7UZD - chains A and H of the 3 polymer chains in the assembly; structure by X-ray diffraction, 3.00 A resolution.

Chain A:
Name: Spike protein S1
Source organism: Severe acute respiratory syndrome coronavirus 2
Notes: fragment: rbd
UniProt: P0DTC2 (SPIKE_SARS2); residue numbers follow UniProt; this construct covers 328-533
Amino-acid sequence (231 residues; row label = number of the first residue in the row):
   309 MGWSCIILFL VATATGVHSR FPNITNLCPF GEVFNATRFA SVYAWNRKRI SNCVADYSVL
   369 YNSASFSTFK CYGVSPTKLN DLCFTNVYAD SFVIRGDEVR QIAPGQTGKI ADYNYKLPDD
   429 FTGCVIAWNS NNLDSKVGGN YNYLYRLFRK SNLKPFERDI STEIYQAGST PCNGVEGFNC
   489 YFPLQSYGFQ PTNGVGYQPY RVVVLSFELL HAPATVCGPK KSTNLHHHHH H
Unresolved in the structure: 309-332, 532-539
Construct notes: initiating methionine (309); expression tag (310-327, 534-539)
Cystine bridges: C336-C361, C379-C432, C391-C525, C480-C488
Covalently attached groups: N-acetylglucosamine (NAG) linked to N343
UniProt features mapped onto this chain:
  - region: R403 to D405 (Integrin-binding motif), N448 to F456 (Immunodominant HLA epitope recognized by the CD8+)
  - glycosylation (N-linked (GlcNAc...) asparagine): N331 (complex), N343 (complex)

Chain H:
Name: HSW-2 Fab heavy chain
Source organism: Mus musculus
Notes: antibody fragment or engineered binder
Amino-acid sequence (230 residues; each row starts with the number of its first residue; note: 10 numbers in that range are skipped by the numbering (no residue carries them; nothing is unmodelled there)):
     1 QVQLQQSGP
    11 ELVKPGASVK ISCKASGYVF
    35 STSWMSWVKQ RPGEGPEWIG RIYPR
    62 DGHSSSTGKF K
    74 DKATLTADKS SNTAYIHLSS LTSEDSAVYF CARDYGY
   113 YYFDYWGQGT TLTVSSASTK GPSVFPLAPS SKSTSGGTAA LGCLVKDYFP EPVTVSWNSG
   173 ALTSGVHTFP AVLQSSGLYS LSSVVTVPSS SLGTQTYICN VNHKPSNTKV DKRVEPKSCD
   233 KTHHHHHH
Unresolved in the structure: 231-240
Cystine bridges: C23-C104, C155-C211

Interface between chain A and chain H:
Pairs across the interface (20):
  C391(A) with G109(H); Y110(H)
  T393(A) with Y110(H), hydrogen bond
  L517(A) with Y110(H), hydrophobic
  L518(A) with Y110(H), hydrogen bond (backbone-side chain)
  H519(A) with R106(H); Y108(H); Y114(H), hydrogen bond; D116(H), salt bridge
  A520(A) with Y108(H); Y110(H), hydrogen bond (backbone-side chain)
  P521(A) with T36(H); Y108(H); Y110(H)
  A522(A) with W38(H), hydrophobic; Y108(H), hydrogen bond (backbone-backbone); Y110(H), hydrogen bond (backbone-side chain)
  C525(A) with W38(H), hydrophobic
  K528(A) with H64(H)
  S530(A) with H64(H)
Also at the interface, not in a pair above, chain A (13 interface residues in all): D389, F392
Also at the interface, not in a pair above, chain H (12 interface residues in all): S37, R55, Y113

Summary:
13 residues of chain A and 12 residues of chain H are in contact; the contacts include 6 hydrogen bonds and 1
salt bridge. Polar pairs include H519(A)-D116(H), T393(A)-Y110(H) and L518(A)-Y110(H). Covalently linked
N-acetylglucosamine: at N343(A).
Chain A is Spike protein S1 (Severe acute respiratory syndrome coronavirus 2) and chain H is HSW-2 Fab heavy
chain (Mus musculus); the structure, Structure of the SARS-CoV-2 RBD in complex with the mouse antibody Fab
fragment, HSW-2, was determined by X-ray diffraction together with 7UZ4, 7UZ6, 7UZ7, 7UZ8, 7UZ9, 7UZA, 7UZB
and 7UZC from the same study.
